Entry 6R6T (X-ray diffraction, 2.54 A resolution); this record covers chains A and B.

Chain A (and B):
Protein: Cis-aconitate decarboxylase
Source organism: Mus musculus
Notes: chain B of this document is another copy of the same molecule, construct and numbering; everything in this record applies to it too
UniProtKB: A0A0R4J027 (A0A0R4J027_MOUSE); residues 2-488 here = UniProt positions 2-488
Amino-acid sequence (530 residues; numbered 2 to 531; the number before each row is that of its first residue):
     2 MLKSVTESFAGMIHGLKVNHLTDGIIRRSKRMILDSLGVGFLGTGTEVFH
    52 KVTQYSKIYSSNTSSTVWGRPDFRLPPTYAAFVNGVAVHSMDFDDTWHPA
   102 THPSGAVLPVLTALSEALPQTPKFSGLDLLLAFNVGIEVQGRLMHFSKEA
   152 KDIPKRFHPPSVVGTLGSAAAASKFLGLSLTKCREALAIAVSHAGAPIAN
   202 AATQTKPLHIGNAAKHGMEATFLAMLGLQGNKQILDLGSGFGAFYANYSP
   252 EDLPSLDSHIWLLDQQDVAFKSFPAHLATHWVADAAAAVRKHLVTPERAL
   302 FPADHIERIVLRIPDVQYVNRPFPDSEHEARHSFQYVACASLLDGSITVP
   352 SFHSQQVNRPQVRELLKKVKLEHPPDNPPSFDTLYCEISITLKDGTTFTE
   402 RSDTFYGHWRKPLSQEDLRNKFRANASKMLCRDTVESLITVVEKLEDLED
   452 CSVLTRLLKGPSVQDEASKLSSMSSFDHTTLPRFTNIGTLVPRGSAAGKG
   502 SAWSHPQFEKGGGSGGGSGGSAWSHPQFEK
Not modelled in the structure: 2-3, 120-122, 150-154, 462-531 (chain B: 121-122, 150-155, 461-531)
Sequence notes: expression tag (489-531)

Chain A / chain B interface:
Residue-residue contacts (100):
  K52(A) - L227(B)
  K52(A) - G228(B)  hydrogen bond (side chain-backbone)
  K52(A) - L229(B)
  Y56(A) - T79(B)
  Y56(A) - E220(B)  hydrogen bond
  Y56(A) - F223(B)  hydrophobic
  Y56(A) - L227(B)  hydrophobic
  I59(A) - N63(B)  hydrogen bond (backbone-side chain)
  Y60(A) - Y60(B)  hydrophobic
  Y60(A) - P77(B)  hydrophobic
  Y60(A) - T79(B)  hydrogen bond
  Y60(A) - Y80(B)
  S62(A) - S62(B)
  S62(A) - N63(B)
  N63(A) - I59(B)
  N63(A) - S62(B)  hydrogen bond (backbone-side chain)
  P77(A) - Y60(B)  hydrophobic
  T79(A) - Y56(B)
  T79(A) - Y60(B)  hydrogen bond
  Y80(A) - Y60(B)  hydrophobic
  Y80(A) - Y80(B)  hydrogen bond
  Y80(A) - E220(B)  hydrogen bond
  R157(A) - R157(B)
  R157(A) - S240(B)
  R157(A) - A244(B)  hydrogen bond (side chain-backbone)
  F158(A) - F158(B)  hydrophobic
  F158(A) - A244(B)
  F158(A) - F245(B)  hydrophobic
  A189(A) - N201(B)  hydrogen bond (backbone-side chain)
  V192(A) - P198(B)  hydrophobic
  S193(A) - A197(B)
  S193(A) - N201(B)  hydrogen bond
  S193(A) - H210(B)  hydrogen bond
  H194(A) - N213(B)  hydrogen bond
  A195(A) - G196(B)
  G196(A) - A195(B)
  A197(A) - S193(B)
  P198(A) - V192(B)
  P198(A) - S240(B)
  P198(A) - G241(B)
  P198(A) - F245(B)  hydrophobic
  I199(A) - S240(B)  hydrogen bond (backbone-backbone)
  A200(A) - N232(B)  hydrogen bond (backbone-side chain)
  A200(A) - I235(B)  hydrophobic
  A200(A) - S240(B)  hydrogen bond (backbone-backbone)
  A200(A) - G241(B)
  N201(A) - A189(B)  hydrogen bond (side chain-backbone)
  N201(A) - S193(B)  hydrogen bond
  N201(A) - G231(B)
  N201(A) - N232(B)  hydrogen bond (side chain-backbone)
  N201(A) - I235(B)
  T204(A) - Q230(B)
  T204(A) - G231(B)
  T204(A) - N232(B)
  Q205(A) - G228(B)
  Q205(A) - L229(B)
  Q205(A) - Q230(B)
  T206(A) - I190(B)
  T206(A) - Q230(B)  hydrogen bond (side chain-backbone)
  T206(A) - G231(B)
  L209(A) - L224(B)  hydrophobic
  L209(A) - L229(B)  hydrophobic
  H210(A) - S193(B)  hydrogen bond
  N213(A) - H194(B)  hydrogen bond
  K216(A) - E220(B)  salt bridge
  H217(A) - H217(B)
  E220(A) - Y56(B)  hydrogen bond
  E220(A) - Y80(B)  hydrogen bond
  E220(A) - K216(B)  salt bridge
  F223(A) - Y56(B)  hydrophobic
  L224(A) - Y56(B)  hydrophobic
  L224(A) - L209(B)  hydrophobic
  L227(A) - K52(B)
  L227(A) - Y56(B)
  G228(A) - K52(B)  hydrogen bond (backbone-side chain)
  G228(A) - Q205(B)
  L229(A) - K52(B)
  L229(A) - Q205(B)
  L229(A) - L209(B)  hydrophobic
  Q230(A) - T204(B)
  Q230(A) - Q205(B)  hydrogen bond (backbone-side chain)
  Q230(A) - T206(B)  hydrogen bond (backbone-side chain)
  G231(A) - N201(B)
  G231(A) - T204(B)
  G231(A) - T206(B)
  N232(A) - A200(B)  hydrogen bond (side chain-backbone)
  N232(A) - N201(B)  hydrogen bond (backbone-side chain)
  N232(A) - T204(B)
  I235(A) - A200(B)  hydrophobic
  I235(A) - N201(B)
  S240(A) - R157(B)
  S240(A) - P198(B)
  S240(A) - I199(B)  hydrogen bond (backbone-backbone)
  S240(A) - A200(B)  hydrogen bond (backbone-backbone)
  G241(A) - P198(B)
  G241(A) - A200(B)
  A244(A) - R157(B)
  A244(A) - F158(B)  hydrophobic
  F245(A) - F158(B)  hydrophobic
  F245(A) - P198(B)  hydrophobic
Also at the interface, not in a pair above, chain A (50 interface residues in all): V49, V53, Q55, I190, L238, G239
Also at the interface, not in a pair above, chain B (50 interface residues in all): V53, Q55, K156, L238, G239

Summary:
The chain A/chain B interface involves 50 residues from each chain, with 31 hydrogen bonds and 2 salt bridges.
Polar pairs include K216(A)-E220(B), K52(A)-G228(B) and Y56(A)-E220(B).
Both chains are Cis-aconitate decarboxylase (Mus musculus). Entry 6R6T (Crystal structure of mouse
cis-aconitate decarboxylase) was determined by X-ray diffraction, deposited together with 6R6U.
